Entry 7X7P (electron microscopy, 7.02 A resolution (low resolution: residue-level contacts below are approximate; hydrogen-bond / salt-bridge calls are withheld)); this record covers chains M and C of the 10 polymer chains in the assembly.

[Chain M]
Protein: Holliday junction ATP-dependent DNA helicase RuvB
Organism: Pseudomonas aeruginosa PAO1
Notes: EC 3.6.4.12
UniProt: Q51426 (RUVB_PSEAE); residue numbers follow UniProt; this construct covers 22-334
Amino-acid sequence (313 residues; row label = number of the first residue in the row):
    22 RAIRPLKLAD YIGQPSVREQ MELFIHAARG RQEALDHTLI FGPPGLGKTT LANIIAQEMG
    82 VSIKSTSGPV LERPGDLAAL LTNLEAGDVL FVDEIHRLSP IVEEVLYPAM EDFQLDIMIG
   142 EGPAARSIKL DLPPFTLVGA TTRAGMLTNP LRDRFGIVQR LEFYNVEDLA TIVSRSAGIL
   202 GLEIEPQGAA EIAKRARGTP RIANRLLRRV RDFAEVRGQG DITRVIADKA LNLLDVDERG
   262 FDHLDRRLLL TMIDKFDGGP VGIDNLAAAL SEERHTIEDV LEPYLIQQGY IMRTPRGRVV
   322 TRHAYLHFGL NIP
Not modelled in the structure: 141-144
Curated features (UniProtKB/Swiss-Prot):
  - binding site (ATP): I24, R25, G66, K69, T70, T71, E132 to F134, R175, R222
  - binding site (ADP): I33, G66 to T71, Y185
  - binding site (Mg(2+)): T70
  - binding site (DNA): R295, R314, R319
What the authors report for this chain:
  - binding site for the 23-nt DNA strand: R314, R317, R319
  - mutagenesis - R175A, R314A, R317A, R319A: abolished catalytic activity

[Chain C]
Protein: Holliday junction ATP-dependent DNA helicase RuvA
Organism: Pseudomonas aeruginosa PAO1
Notes: EC 3.6.4.12
UniProt: Q51425 (RUVA_PSEAE); residue numbers follow UniProt; this construct covers 154-201
Amino-acid sequence (48 residues; row label = number of the first residue in the row):
   154 VSSAEADAVS ALIALGFKPQ EASRAVAAVP GEDLSSEEMI RQALKGMV

[How chain M and chain C interact]
Residue-residue contacts (15; chain M residue first):
  R94(M) - G169(C)
  R94(M) - F170(C)
  A100(M) - L197(C)
  A100(M) - M200(C)
  T103(M) - R194(C)
  T103(M) - L197(C)
  T103(M) - K198(C)
  I138(M) - L168(C)
  M139(M) - A164(C)
  M139(M) - A167(C)
  I140(M) - D160(C)
  I140(M) - S163(C)
  I140(M) - A167(C)
  L151(M) - E190(C)
  L151(M) - I193(C)
Other interface residues (no listed pair), chain M (12 interface residues in all): P95, G96, A99, N104, K150
Other interface residues (no listed pair), chain C (15 interface residues in all): E174, V201

[Overview]
The interface between chain M and chain C involves 12 residues on one side and 15 on the other. The paper
reports a binding site for the 23-nt DNA strand at R314(M), R317(M) and R319(M); R175A, R314A and R317A of
chain M, among others, abolish catalytic activity.
Chain M is Holliday junction ATP-dependent DNA helicase RuvB and chain C is Holliday junction ATP-dependent
DNA helicase RuvA, both from Pseudomonas aeruginosa PAO1; the structure, CryoEM structure of dsDNA-RuvB-RuvA
domain3 complex, was determined by electron microscopy together with 7X7Q, 7X5A and 7X5B from the same study.
